Entry 9GF8 (electron microscopy, 3.50 A resolution); this record covers chains A and B.

Chain A:
Protein: Monocarboxylate transporter 8
Organism: Homo sapiens
UniProtKB: P36021 (MOT8_HUMAN); residues 2-498 here = UniProt positions 2-498
Amino-acid sequence (521 residues; each row starts with the number of its first residue; numbers below 1 keep their minus sign (Met-7 is residue -7)):
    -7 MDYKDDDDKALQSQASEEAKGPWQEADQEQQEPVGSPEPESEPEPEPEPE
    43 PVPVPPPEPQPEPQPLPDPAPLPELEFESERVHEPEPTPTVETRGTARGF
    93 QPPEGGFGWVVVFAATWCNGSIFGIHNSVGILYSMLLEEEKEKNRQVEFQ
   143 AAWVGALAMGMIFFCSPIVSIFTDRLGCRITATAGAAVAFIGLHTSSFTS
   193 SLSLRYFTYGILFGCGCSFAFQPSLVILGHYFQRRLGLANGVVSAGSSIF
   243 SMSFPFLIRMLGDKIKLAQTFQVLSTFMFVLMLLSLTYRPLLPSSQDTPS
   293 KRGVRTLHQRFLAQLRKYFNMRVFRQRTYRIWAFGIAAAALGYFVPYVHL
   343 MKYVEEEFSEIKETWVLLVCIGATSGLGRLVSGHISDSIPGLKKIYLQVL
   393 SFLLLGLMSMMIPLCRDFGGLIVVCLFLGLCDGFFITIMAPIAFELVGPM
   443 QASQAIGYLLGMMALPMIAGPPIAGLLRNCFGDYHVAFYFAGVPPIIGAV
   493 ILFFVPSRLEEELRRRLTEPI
Unresolved in the structure: -7 to 93, 136-138, 284-311, 512-513
Construct notes: initiating methionine (-7); expression tag (-6 to 1, 499-513)
Swiss-Prot annotation at these positions:
  - modified residue: Ala2 (N-acetylalanine)
  - natural variant: Ser120 (S120F: In MCT8 deficiency), Gly147 (G147R: In MCT8 deficiency), Ala150 (A150T: In MCT8 deficiency; A150V: In MCT8 deficiency), Phe156 (deletion: In MCT8 deficiency), Val161 (V161M: In MCT8 deficiency), Arg197 (R197H: In MCT8 deficiency), Gly208 (G208C: In MCT8 deficiency), Ser216 (S216F: In MCT8 deficiency), Leu217 (L217R: In MCT8 deficiency), Pro247 (P247L: In MCT8 deficiency), Leu360 (L360W: In MCT8 deficiency), Arg371 (R371C: In MCT8 deficiency), 8 further natural variant entries in UniProt
  - mutagenesis: His118 (H118A: Reduction of thyroid hormone (TH) transport; H118Q: Does not alter kinetic characteristics of thyroid hormone (TH) transport), His186 (H186A: No effect on thyroid hormone (TH) transport), Ser216 (S216A: No effect on thyroid hormone transport. No effect on protein abundance. No effect on protein localization to the plasma membrane), Arg371 (R371A: Does not affect localization to the cell membrane. Abolishes T3 uptake activity), His376 (H376A: No effect on thyroid hormone (TH) transport), Asp424 (D424A: Does not affect localization to the cell membrane. Abolishes T3 uptake activity), Gly490 (G490A: No effect on thyroid hormone (TH) transport)
Reported in the primary citation:
  - contacts within the chain: Tyr339-Asp424 (hydrogen bond), Arg371-Asp424 (salt bridge)
  - disease-associated variants - D424N: decreased growth
  - disease-associated variants - D424N: unchanged binding to T4

Chain B:
Protein: ALFA-tag binding nanobody
Organism: Vicugna pacos
Notes: antibody fragment or engineered binder
Amino-acid sequence (124 residues; each row starts with the number of its first residue):
     1 GSEVQLQESGGGLVQPGGSLRLSCTASGVTISALNAMAMGWYRQAPGERR
    51 VMVAAVSERGNAMYRESVQGRFTVTRDFTNKMVSLQMDNLKPEDTAVYYC
   101 HVLEDRVDSFHDYWGQGTQVTVSS
Unresolved in the structure: 1-3

Interface between chain A and chain B:
Residue-residue contacts (24):
  Lys385(A) - Glu58(B)  salt bridge
  Tyr388(A) - Arg59(B)  hydrogen bond
  Phe495(A) - Arg59(B)
  Val497(A) - Arg59(B)
  Ser499(A) - Glu58(B)  hydrogen bond
  Ser499(A) - Arg59(B)
  Leu501(A) - Glu58(B)
  Leu501(A) - Leu103(B)  hydrophobic
  Glu502(A) - Ser57(B)  hydrogen bond
  Glu502(A) - Arg59(B)  salt bridge
  Glu504(A) - Phe110(B)
  Leu505(A) - Met52(B)  hydrophobic
  Leu505(A) - Ala55(B)  hydrophobic
  Leu505(A) - Leu103(B)  hydrophobic
  Arg506(A) - Met63(B)
  Arg506(A) - Tyr64(B)
  Arg508(A) - Tyr42(B)  hydrogen bond
  Arg508(A) - Arg65(B)
  Leu509(A) - Tyr64(B)
  Leu509(A) - Arg65(B)  hydrogen bond (backbone-side chain)
  Glu511(A) - Arg49(B)  hydrogen bond (backbone-side chain)
  Glu511(A) - Arg50(B)
  Glu511(A) - Val51(B)
  Glu511(A) - Arg65(B)
Also at the interface, not in a pair above, chain A (14 interface residues in all): Thr510
Also at the interface, not in a pair above, chain B (19 interface residues in all): Ala36, Met37, Ala38, Asn61, Asp105

In short:
14 residues of chain A and 19 residues of chain B are in contact; the contacts include 6 hydrogen bonds and 2
salt bridges. Polar contacts include Lys385(A)-Glu58(B), Glu502(A)-Arg59(B) and Tyr388(A)-Arg59(B). UniProt
lists 7 mutagenesis sites on chain A. From the paper: D424N of chain A reduces growth; contacts within the
chain involving Tyr339(A), Asp424(A) and Arg371(A).
Here chain A is Monocarboxylate transporter 8 (Homo sapiens) and chain B is ALFA-tag binding nanobody (Vicugna
pacos). Entry 9GF8 (Human Monocarboxylate Transporter 8) was determined by electron microscopy, deposited
together with 9FKN, 9FOT, 9GSZ and 9GV5.
